PDB entry 9E13 | electron microscopy, 4.50 A resolution (low resolution: residue-level contacts below are approximate; hydrogen-bond / salt-bridge calls are withheld) | chains A and O of the 14 polymer chains in the assembly

== Chain A ==
Protein: Cytoplasmic dynein 1 heavy chain 1
Organism: Homo sapiens
UniProt: Q14204 (DYHC1_HUMAN); numbering as in UniProt (aligned over 1-4646)
Amino-acid sequence (4646 residues; row label = number of the first residue in the row):
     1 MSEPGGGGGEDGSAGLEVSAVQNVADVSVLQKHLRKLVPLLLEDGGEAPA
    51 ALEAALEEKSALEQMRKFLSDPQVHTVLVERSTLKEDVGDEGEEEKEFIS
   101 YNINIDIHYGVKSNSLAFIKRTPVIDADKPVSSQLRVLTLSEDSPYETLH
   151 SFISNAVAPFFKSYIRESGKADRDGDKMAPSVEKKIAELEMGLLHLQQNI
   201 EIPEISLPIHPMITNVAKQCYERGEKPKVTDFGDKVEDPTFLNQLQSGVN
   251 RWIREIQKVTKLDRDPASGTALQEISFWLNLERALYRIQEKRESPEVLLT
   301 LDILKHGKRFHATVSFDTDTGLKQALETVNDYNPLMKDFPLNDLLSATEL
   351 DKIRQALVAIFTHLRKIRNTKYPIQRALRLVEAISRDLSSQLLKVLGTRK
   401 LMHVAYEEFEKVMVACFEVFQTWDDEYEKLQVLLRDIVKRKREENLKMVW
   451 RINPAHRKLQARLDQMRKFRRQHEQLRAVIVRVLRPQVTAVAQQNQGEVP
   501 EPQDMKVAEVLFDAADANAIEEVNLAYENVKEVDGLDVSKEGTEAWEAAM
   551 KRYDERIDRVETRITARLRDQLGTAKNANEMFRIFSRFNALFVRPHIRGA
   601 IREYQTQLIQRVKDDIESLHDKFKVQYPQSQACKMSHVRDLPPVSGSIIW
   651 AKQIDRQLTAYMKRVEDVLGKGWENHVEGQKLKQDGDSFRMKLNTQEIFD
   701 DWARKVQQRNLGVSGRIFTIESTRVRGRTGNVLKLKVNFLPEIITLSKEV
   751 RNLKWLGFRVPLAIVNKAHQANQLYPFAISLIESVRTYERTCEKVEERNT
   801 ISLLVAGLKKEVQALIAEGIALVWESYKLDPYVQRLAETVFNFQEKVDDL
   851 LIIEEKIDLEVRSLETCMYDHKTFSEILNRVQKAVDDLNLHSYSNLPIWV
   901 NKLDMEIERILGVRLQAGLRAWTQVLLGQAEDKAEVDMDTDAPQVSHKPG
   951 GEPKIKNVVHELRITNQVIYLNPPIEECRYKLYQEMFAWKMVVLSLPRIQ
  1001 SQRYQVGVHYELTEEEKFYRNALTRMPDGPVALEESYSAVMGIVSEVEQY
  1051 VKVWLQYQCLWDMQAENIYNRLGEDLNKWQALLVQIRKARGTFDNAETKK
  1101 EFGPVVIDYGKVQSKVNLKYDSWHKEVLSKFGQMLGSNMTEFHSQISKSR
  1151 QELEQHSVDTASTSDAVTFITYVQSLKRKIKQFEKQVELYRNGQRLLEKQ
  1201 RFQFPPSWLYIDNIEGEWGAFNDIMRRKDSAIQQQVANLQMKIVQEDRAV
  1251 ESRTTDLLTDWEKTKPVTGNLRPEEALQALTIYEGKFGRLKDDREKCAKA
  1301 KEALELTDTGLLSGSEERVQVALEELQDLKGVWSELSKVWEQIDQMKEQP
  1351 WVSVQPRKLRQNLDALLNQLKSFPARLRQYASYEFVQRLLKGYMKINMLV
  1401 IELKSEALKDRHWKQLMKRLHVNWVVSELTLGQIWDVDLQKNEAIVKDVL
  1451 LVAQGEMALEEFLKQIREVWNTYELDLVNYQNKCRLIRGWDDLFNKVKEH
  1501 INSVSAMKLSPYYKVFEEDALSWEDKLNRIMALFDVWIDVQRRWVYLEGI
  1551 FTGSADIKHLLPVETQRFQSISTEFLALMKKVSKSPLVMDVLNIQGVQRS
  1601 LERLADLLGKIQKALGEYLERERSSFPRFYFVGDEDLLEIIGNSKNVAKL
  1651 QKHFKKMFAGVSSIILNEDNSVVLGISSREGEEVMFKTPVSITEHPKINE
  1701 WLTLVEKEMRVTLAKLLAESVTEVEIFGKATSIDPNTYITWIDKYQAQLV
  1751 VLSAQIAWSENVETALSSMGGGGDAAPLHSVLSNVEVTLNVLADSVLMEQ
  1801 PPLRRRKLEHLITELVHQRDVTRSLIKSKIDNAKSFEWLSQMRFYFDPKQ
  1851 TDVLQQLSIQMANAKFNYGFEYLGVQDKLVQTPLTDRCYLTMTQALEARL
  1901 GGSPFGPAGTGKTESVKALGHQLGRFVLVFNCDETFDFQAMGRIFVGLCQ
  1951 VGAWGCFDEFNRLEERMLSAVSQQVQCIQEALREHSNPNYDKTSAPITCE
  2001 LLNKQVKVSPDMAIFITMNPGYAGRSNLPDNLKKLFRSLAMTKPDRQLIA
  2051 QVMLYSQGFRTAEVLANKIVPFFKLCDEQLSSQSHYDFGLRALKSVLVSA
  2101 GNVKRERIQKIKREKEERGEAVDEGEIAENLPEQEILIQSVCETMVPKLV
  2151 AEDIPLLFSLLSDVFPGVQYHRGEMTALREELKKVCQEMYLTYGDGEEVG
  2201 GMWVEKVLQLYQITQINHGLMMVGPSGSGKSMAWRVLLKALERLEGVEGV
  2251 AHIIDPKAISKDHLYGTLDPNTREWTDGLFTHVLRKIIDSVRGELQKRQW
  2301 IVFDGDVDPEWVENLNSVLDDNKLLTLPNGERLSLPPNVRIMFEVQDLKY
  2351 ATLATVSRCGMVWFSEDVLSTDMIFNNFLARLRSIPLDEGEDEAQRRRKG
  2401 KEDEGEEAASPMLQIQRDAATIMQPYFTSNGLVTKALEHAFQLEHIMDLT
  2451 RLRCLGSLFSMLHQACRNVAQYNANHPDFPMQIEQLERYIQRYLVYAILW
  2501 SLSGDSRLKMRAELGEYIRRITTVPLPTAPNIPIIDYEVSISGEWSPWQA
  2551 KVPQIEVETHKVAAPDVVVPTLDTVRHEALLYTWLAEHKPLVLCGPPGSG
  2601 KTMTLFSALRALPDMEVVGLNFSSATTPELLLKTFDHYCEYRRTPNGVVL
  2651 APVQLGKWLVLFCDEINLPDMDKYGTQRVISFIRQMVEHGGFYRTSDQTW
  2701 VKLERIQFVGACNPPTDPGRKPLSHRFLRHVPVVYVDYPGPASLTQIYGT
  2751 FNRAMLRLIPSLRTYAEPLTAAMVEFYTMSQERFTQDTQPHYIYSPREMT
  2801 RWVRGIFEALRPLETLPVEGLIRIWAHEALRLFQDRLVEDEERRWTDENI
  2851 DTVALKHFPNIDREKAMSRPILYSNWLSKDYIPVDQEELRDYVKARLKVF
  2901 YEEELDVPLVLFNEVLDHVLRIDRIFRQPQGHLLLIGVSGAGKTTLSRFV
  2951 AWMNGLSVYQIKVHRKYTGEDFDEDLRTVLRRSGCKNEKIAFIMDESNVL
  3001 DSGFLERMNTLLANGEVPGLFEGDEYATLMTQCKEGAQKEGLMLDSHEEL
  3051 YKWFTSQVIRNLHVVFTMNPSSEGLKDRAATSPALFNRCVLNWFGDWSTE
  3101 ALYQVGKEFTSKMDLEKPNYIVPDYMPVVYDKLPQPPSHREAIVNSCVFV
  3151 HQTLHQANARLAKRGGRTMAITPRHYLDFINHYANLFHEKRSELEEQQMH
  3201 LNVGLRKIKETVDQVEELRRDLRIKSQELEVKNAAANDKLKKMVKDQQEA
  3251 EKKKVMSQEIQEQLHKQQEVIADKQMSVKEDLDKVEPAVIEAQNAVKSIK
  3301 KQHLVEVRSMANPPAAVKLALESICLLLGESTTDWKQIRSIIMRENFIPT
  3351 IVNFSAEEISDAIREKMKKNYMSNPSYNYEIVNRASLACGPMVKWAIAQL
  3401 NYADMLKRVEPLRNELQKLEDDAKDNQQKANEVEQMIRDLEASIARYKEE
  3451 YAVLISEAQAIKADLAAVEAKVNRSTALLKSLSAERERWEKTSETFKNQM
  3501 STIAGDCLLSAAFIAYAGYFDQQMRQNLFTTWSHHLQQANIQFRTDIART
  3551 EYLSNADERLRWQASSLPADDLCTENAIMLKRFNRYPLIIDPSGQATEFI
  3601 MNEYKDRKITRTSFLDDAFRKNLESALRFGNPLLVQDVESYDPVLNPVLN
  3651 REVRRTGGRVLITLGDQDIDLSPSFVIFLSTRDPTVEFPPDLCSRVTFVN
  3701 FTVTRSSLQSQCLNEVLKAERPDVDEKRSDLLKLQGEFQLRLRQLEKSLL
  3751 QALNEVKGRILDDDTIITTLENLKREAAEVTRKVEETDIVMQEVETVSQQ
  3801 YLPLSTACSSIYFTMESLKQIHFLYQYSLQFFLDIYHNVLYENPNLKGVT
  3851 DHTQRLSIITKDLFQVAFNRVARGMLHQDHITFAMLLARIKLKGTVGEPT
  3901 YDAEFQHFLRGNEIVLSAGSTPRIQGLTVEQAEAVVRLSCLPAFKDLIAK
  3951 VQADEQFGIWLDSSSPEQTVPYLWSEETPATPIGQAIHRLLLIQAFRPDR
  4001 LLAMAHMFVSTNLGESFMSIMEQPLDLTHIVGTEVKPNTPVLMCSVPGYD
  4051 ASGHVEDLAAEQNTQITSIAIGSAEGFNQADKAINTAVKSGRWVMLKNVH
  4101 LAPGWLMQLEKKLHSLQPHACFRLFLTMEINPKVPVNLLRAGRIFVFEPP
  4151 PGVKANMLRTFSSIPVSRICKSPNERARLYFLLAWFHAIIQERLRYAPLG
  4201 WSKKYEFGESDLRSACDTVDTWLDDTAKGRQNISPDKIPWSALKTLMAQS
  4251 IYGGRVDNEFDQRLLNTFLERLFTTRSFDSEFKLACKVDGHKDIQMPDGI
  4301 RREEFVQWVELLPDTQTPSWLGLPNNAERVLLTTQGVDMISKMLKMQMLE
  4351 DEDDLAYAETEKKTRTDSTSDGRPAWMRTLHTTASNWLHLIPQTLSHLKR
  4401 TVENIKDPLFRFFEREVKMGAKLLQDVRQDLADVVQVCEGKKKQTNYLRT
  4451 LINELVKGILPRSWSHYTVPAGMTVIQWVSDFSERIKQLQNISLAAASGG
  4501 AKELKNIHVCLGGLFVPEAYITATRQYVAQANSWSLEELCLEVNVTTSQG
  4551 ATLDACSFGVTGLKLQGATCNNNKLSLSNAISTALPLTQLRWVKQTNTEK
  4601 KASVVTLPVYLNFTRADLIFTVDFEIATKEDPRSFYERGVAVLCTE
Unresolved in the structure: 1-19, 489-511, 931-945, 2390-2409, 4348-4373, 4646
Metal / ion sites: Mg2+ site 1: Thr1913, Asp1958 (together with ADP); Mg2+ site 2: Ser2231, Glu2344 (together with ATP)
Residues lining bound ligands:
  - ADP (adenosine-5'-diphosphate), molecule 1: Leu1879, Val1880, Thr1882, Thr1885, Ala1908, Gly1909, Thr1910, Gly1911, Lys1912, Thr1913, Glu1914, Asp1958, Ile2049, Leu2090, Arg2091, Lys2094, Asp2320, Asp2321, Arg2358
  - ADP, molecule 2: Val2567, Val2568, Val2569, Thr2571, Thr2574, Pro2596, Pro2597, Gly2598, Ser2599, Gly2600, Lys2601, Thr2602, Met2603, Pro2739, Ile2747, Tyr2748, Phe2751, Pro2796, Arg2797, Thr2800
  - ADP, molecule 3: Val2907, Pro2908, Leu2909, Val2910, Phe2912, Val2915, Val2938, Ser2939, Gly2940, Ala2941, Gly2942, Lys2943, Thr2944, Thr2945, Trp3097, Arg3174, Leu3177, Asn3650
  - ATP (adenosine-5'-triphosphate): Leu2191, Thr2192, Trp2203, Pro2225, Ser2226, Gly2227, Ser2228, Gly2229, Lys2230, Ser2231, Met2232, Glu2344, Leu2369, Met2373, Ile2374, Asn2377, Leu2452, Arg2684, Glu2688, Arg2726, Arg2729
UniProt features mapped onto this chain:
  - binding site (ATP): Gly1906 to Thr1913, Gly2224 to Ser2231, Gly2595 to Thr2602, Gly2937 to Thr2944
  - modified residue: Ser2 (N-acetylserine), Ser70 (Phosphoserine), Lys1125 (N6-acetyllysine), Ser1230 (Phosphoserine), Lys3480 (N6-acetyllysine), Ser4162 (Phosphoserine), Lys4283 (N6-acetyllysine), Thr4366 (Phosphothreonine), Ser4368 (Phosphoserine)
  - natural variant: Glu94 (E94K: Found in a patient with spinal muscular atrophy; uncertain significance), Lys129 (K129I: In CDCBM13), Arg264 (R264L: In SMALED1), His306 (H306R: In CMT2O and SMALED1), Ile584 (I584L: In SMALED1), Arg598 (R598C: In CMT2O and SMALED1), Thr659 to Met662 (deletion: In CDCBM13), Lys671 (K671E: In SMALED1), Pro776 (P776L: In SMALED1), Tyr970 (Y970C: In SMALED1), Gly1132 (G1132E: In SMALED1), Gln1194 (Q1194R: In CMT2O), 9 further natural variant entries in UniProt

== Chain O ==
Protein: Platelet-activating factor acetylhydrolase IB subunit beta
Organism: Homo sapiens
UniProt: P43034 (LIS1_HUMAN); residues 1-410 here = UniProt positions 1-410
Amino-acid sequence (410 residues; each row starts with the number of its first residue):
     1 MVLSQRQRDELNRAIADYLRSNGYEEAYSVFKKEAELDVNEELDKKYAGL
    51 LEKKWTSVIRLQKKVMELESKLNEAKEEFTSGGPLGQKRDPKEWIPRPPE
   101 KYALSGHRSPVTRVIFHPVFSVMVSASEDATIKVWDYETGDFERTLKGHT
   151 DSVQDISFDHSGKLLASCSADMTIKLWDFQGFECIRTMHGHDHNVSSVAI
   201 MPNGDHIVSASRDKTIKMWEVQTGYCVKTFTGHREWVRMVRPNQDGTLIA
   251 SCSNDQTVRVWVVATKECKAELREHEHVVECISWAPESSYSSISEATGSE
   301 TKKSGKPGPFLLSGSRDKTIKMWDVSTGMCLMTLVGHDNWVRGVLFHSGG
   351 KFILSCADDKTLRVWDYKNKRCMKTLNAHEHFVTSLDFHKTAPYVVTGSV
   401 DQTVKVWECR
Unresolved in the structure: 1-88
UniProt features mapped onto this chain:
  - region: Met1 to Asp38 (Required for self-association and interaction with PAFAH1B2 and PAFAH1B3), Phe388 to Arg410 (Interaction with NDEL1)
  - modified residue: Lys53 (N6-acetyllysine), Ser109 (Phosphoserine)
  - natural variant: Phe31 (F31S: In LIS1), His149 (H149R: In LIS1), Gly162 (G162S: In LIS1), Ser169 (S169P: In SBH), Arg241 (R241P: In SBH), His277 (H277P: In LIS1), Asp317 (D317H: In LIS1)

== How chain A and chain O interact ==
Residue-residue contacts - 25 pairs, chain A then chain O:
  Asp1556(A) - Lys303(O)
  His1559(A) - Glu300(O)
  His1559(A) - Thr327(O)
  Leu1560(A) - Lys302(O)
  Arg1621(A) - Lys303(O)
  Glu1622(A) - Lys303(O)
  Ser3613(A) - Tyr225(O)
  Asp3616(A) - Gly224(O)
  Asp3616(A) - Tyr225(O)
  Asp3616(A) - Cys226(O)
  Asp3617(A) - Cys226(O)
  Asp3617(A) - Val227(O)
  Ala3618(A) - His189(O)
  Ala3618(A) - Gly190(O)
  Ala3618(A) - Cys226(O)
  Lys3621(A) - Met172(O)
  Lys3621(A) - Gly190(O)
  Lys3621(A) - His191(O)
  Lys3621(A) - Asp192(O)
  Asn3622(A) - His189(O)
  Gln3636(A) - Tyr225(O)
  Asn4085(A) - Asp205(O)
  Lys4089(A) - Asn203(O)
  Lys4089(A) - Asp205(O)
  Ser4115(A) - Thr223(O)
Interface residues without a listed pair, chain A (18 interface residues in all): Pro1562, Thr3612, Leu4116
Interface residues without a listed pair, chain O (20 interface residues in all): Gly204, His206, Trp219, Gln222

== Summary ==
18 residues of chain A and 20 residues of chain O are in contact. Chain A binds 3 copies of ADP and ATP.
Thr1913(A) and Asp1958(A) coordinate Mg2+ site 1. UniProt lists 32 ATP-binding residues on chain A.
Chain A is Cytoplasmic dynein 1 heavy chain 1 and chain O is Platelet-activating factor acetylhydrolase IB
subunit beta, both from Homo sapiens; the structure, Full-length human dynein-1 in phi-like comformation bound
to a Lis1 dimer under Lis1 condition, was determined by electron microscopy together with 9E0Z, 9E10, 9E11,
9E12 and 9E14 from the same study.
